PDB entry 5OYP | electron microscopy, 3.22 A resolution | chains A and D of the 4 polymer chains in the assembly

Chain A:
Molecule: structural protein VP1
From: Sacbrood virus
UniProtKB: A0A223DN69 (A0A223DN69_9VIRU); residues 1-243 here correspond to UniProt positions 757-999 (UniProt number = residue number + 756)
Sequence (243 residues; each row starts with the number of its first residue):
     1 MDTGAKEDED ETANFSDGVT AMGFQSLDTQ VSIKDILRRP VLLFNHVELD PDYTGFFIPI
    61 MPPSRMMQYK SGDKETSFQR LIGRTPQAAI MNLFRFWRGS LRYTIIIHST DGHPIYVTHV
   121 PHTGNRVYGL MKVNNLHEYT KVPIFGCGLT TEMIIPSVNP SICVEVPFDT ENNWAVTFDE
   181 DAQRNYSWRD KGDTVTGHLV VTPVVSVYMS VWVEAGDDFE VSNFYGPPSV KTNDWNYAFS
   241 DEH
Reported in the primary citation:
  - conformationally variable residues (order/disorder transition): Met1 to Asn14

Chain D:
Molecule: minor capsid protein MiCP
From: Sacbrood virus
UniProtKB: Q9IGK7 (Q9IGK7_9VIRU); residues 1-26 here correspond to UniProt positions 304-329 (UniProt number = residue number + 303)
Sequence (26 residues; numbered 1 to 26; the number before each row is that of its first residue):
     1 DNPHRFLPAN VSNRWNEYSS AYLPRV

Interface between chain A and chain D:
Pairs across the interface (11):
  Glu180(A) - Tyr18(D)
  Asp181(A) - His4(D)  salt bridge
  Gln183(A) - Asn2(D)  hydrogen bond
  Gln183(A) - Arg5(D)  hydrogen bond (backbone-side chain)
  Arg184(A) - His4(D)
  Arg184(A) - Arg5(D)
  Arg184(A) - Leu7(D)
  Arg184(A) - Asn16(D)
  Asn185(A) - Arg5(D)  hydrogen bond (backbone-backbone)
  Asn185(A) - Phe6(D)
  Asn185(A) - Asn16(D)  hydrogen bond (backbone-side chain)
Other interface residues (no listed pair), chain A (6 interface residues in all): Tyr186
Other interface residues (no listed pair), chain D (9 interface residues in all): Trp15, Glu17

In short:
6 residues of chain A face 9 of chain D across their interface; the contacts include 4 hydrogen bonds and 1
salt bridge. Polar pairs include Asp181(A)-His4(D), Gln183(A)-Asn2(D) and Gln183(A)-Arg5(D). The paper reports
conformational variability at Met1(A).
Here chain A is structural protein VP1 and chain D is minor capsid protein MiCP, both from Sacbrood virus.
Entry 5OYP (Sacbrood virus of honeybee) was determined by electron microscopy, deposited together with 5LSF,
6EGV, 6EGX, 6EH1 and 6EIW.
